PDB entry 8DBR | electron microscopy, 3.20 A resolution | chains A and F of the 22 polymer chains in the assembly

[Chain A]
Name: ATP synthase subunit alpha
Source organism: Escherichia coli
Notes: EC 7.1.2.2
UniProtKB: A0A7U9G3U3 (A0A7U9G3U3_ECOLX); residues 1-513 here = UniProt positions 1-513
Chain sequence (513 residues; each row starts with the number of its first residue):
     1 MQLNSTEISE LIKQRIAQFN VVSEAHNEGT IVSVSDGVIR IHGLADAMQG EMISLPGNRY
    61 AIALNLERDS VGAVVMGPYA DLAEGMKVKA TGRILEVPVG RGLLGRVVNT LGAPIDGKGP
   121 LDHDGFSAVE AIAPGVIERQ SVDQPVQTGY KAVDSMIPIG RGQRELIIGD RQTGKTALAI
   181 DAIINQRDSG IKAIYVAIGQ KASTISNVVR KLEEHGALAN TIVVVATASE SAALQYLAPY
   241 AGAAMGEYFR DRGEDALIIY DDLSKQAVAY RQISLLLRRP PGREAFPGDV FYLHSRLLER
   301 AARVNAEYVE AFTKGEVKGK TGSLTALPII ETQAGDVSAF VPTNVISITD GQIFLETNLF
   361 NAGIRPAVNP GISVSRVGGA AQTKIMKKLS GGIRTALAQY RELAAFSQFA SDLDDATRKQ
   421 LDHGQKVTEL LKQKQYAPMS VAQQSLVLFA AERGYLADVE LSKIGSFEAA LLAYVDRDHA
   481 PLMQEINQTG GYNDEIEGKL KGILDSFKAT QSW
Unresolved in the structure: 1-3, 512-513
Sequence notes: conflict A47 (Cys in A0A7U9G3U3), A90 (Cys in A0A7U9G3U3), A193 (Cys in A0A7U9G3U3), A243 (Cys in A0A7U9G3U3)
Bound ions: Mg2+: T176 (together with ATP)
Small-molecule neighbours:
  - ATP (adenosine-5'-triphosphate), molecule 1: D170, R171, Q172, T173, G174, K175, T176, A177, Q200, E331, F360, R365, P366, Q433, K434, Q435
  - ATP, molecule 2: I346, S347, V374, R376

[Chain F]
Name: ATP synthase subunit beta
Source organism: Escherichia coli
Notes: EC 7.1.2.2
UniProtKB: A0A192CEZ8 (A0A192CEZ8_ECOLX); residues 0-459 here correspond to UniProt positions 1-460 (UniProt number = residue number + 1)
Chain sequence (460 residues; row label = number of the first residue in the row; numbering starts at 0):
     0 MATGKIVQVI GAVVDVEFPQ DAVPRVYDAL EVQNGNERLV LEVQQQLGGG IVRTIAMGSS
    60 DGLRRGLDVK DLEHPIEVPV GKATLGRIMN VLGEPVDMKG EIGEEERWAI HRAAPSYEEL
   120 SNSQELLETG IKVIDLMAPF AKGGKVGLFG GAGVGKTVNM MELIRNIAIE HSGYSVFAGV
   180 GERTREGNDF YHEMTDSNVI DKVSLVYGQM NEPPGNRLRV ALTGLTMAEK FRDEGRDVLL
   240 FVDNIYRYTL AGTEVSALLG RMPSAVGYQP TLAEEMGVLQ ERITSTKTGS ITSVQAVYVP
   300 ADDLTDPSPA TTFAHLDATV VLSRQIASLG IYPAVDPLDS TSRQLDPLVV GQEHYDTARG
   360 VQSILQRYQE LKDIIAILGM DELSEEDKLV VARARKIQRF LSQPFFVAEV FTGSPGKYVS
   420 LKDTIRGFKG IMEGEYDHLP EQAFYMVGSI EEAVEKAKKL
Sequence notes: conflict A137 (Cys138 in A0A192CEZ8)
Small-molecule neighbours: ADP (adenosine-5'-diphosphate): A151, G152, G154, K155, T156, V157, Y331, Q402, F404, A407, F410

[Chain A / chain F interface]
Contacting residue pairs (47):
  V32(A) - G47(F)
  S33(A) - Q45(F)
  V34(A) - Q44(F)
  V34(A) - Q45(F)  hydrogen bond (backbone-backbone)
  S35(A) - Q44(F)
  D36(A) - R260(F)  salt bridge
  Y79(A) - Y26(F)
  A80(A) - R24(F)
  A80(A) - V25(F)
  L82(A) - Q45(F)  hydrogen bond (backbone-side chain)
  A83(A) - Q45(F)
  E84(A) - Q19(F)
  E84(A) - V22(F)
  E84(A) - Q45(F)  hydrogen bond (backbone-side chain)
  E84(A) - L46(F)
  E84(A) - G47(F)
  E84(A) - G48(F)  hydrogen bond (side chain-backbone)
  E84(A) - G49(F)  hydrogen bond (side chain-backbone)
  I115(A) - Y116(F)
  I115(A) - E117(F)
  D116(A) - E117(F)
  G117(A) - E117(F)  hydrogen bond (backbone-side chain)
  R171(A) - F312(F)
  Q172(A) - R342(F)
  K201(A) - E280(F)
  K201(A) - A313(F)  hydrogen bond (side chain-backbone)
  A202(A) - L119(F)
  A202(A) - E280(F)  hydrogen bond (backbone-side chain)
  N207(A) - Q123(F)
  V209(A) - Y116(F)
  R210(A) - N121(F)
  S229(A) - E280(F)
  S231(A) - E273(F)
  R271(A) - S263(F)  hydrogen bond
  Q272(A) - P269(F)  hydrogen bond (side chain-backbone)
  Q272(A) - T270(F)
  Q272(A) - E273(F)
  L275(A) - M261(F)
  L275(A) - P262(F)
  L275(A) - P269(F)  hydrophobic
  L276(A) - R260(F)
  R278(A) - G259(F)  hydrogen bond (side chain-backbone)
  R278(A) - M261(F)
  A285(A) - S263(F)
  A285(A) - A264(F)
  Q333(A) - A309(F)
  Y436(A) - L347(F)  hydrophobic
Also at the interface, not in a pair above, chain A (41 interface residues in all): D81, V107, S203, S206, A228, E230, A232, V268, R279, P281, A334
Also at the interface, not in a pair above, chain F (38 interface residues in all): A113, S120, S122, A272, G276, T304, H314

[In short]
The interface between chain A and chain F involves 41 residues on one side and 38 on the other, with 11
hydrogen bonds and 1 salt bridge. Among the polar pairs are D36(A)-R260(F), L82(A)-Q45(F) and E84(A)-Q45(F).
Ligands of chain A: ATP.
Chain A is ATP synthase subunit alpha and chain F is ATP synthase subunit beta, both from Escherichia coli;
the structure, E. coli ATP synthase imaged in 10mM MgATP State2 "half-up, was determined by electron
microscopy, deposited together with 8DBP, 8DBQ, 8DBS, 8DBT, 8DBU, 8DBV and 8DBW.
